5ABY - chains A and B; structure by X-ray diffraction, 1.95 A resolution.

[Chain A]
Protein: Eukaryotic translation initiation factor 4E-3
From: Caenorhabditis elegans
Reference sequence: O61955 (IF4E3_CAEEL); residue numbers follow UniProt; this construct covers 30-215
Sequence (190 residues; numbered 26 to 215; the number before each row is that of its first residue):
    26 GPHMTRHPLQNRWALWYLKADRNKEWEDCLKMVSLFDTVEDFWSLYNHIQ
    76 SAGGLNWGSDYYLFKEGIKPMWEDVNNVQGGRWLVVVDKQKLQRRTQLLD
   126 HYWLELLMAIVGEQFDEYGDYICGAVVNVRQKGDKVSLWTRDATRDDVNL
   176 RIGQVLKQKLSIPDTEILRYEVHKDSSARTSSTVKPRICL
Not modelled in the structure: 26-29, 203-209
Differences from the reference sequence: expression tag (26-29)
Swiss-Prot annotation at these positions:
  - mutagenesis: Val58 (V58A: Abolishes interaction with mxt; when associated with A-74), Ile74 (I74A: Abolishes interaction with mxt; when associated with A-74)

[Chain B]
Protein: 4E-binding protein mextli
From: Caenorhabditis elegans
Reference sequence: Q9XW13 (Q9XW13_CAEEL); residues 471-507 here = UniProt positions 471-507
Sequence (41 residues; row label = number of the first residue in the row):
   467 GPHMIRYNRDTLMTARDTKRAPIPDEMLQEINRVAPDILIA
Not modelled in the structure: 467-468
Differences from the reference sequence: expression tag (467-470)
Swiss-Prot annotation at these positions:
  - mutagenesis: Met493 (M493D: Reduced binding to ife-3), Ile497 (I497D: Reduced binding to ife-3; when associated with D-504), Ile504 (I504D: Reduced binding to ife-3; when associated with D-497)

[How chain A and chain B interact]
Residue-residue contacts - 54 pairs, chain A then chain B:
  His32(A) - Tyr473(B)
  Pro33(A) - Ile471(B)
  Pro33(A) - Tyr473(B)  hydrogen bond (backbone-side chain)
  Gln35(A) - His469(B)
  Gln35(A) - Met470(B)
  Gln35(A) - Ile471(B)  hydrogen bond (side chain-backbone)
  Tyr42(A) - Ala501(B)  hydrophobic
  Tyr42(A) - Asp503(B)  hydrogen bond
  Tyr42(A) - Ile504(B)
  Lys44(A) - Asp503(B)
  Lys56(A) - Val500(B)
  Met57(A) - Val500(B)
  Val58(A) - Glu496(B)
  Val58(A) - Ile497(B)  hydrophobic
  Val58(A) - Val500(B)  hydrophobic
  Ser59(A) - Met493(B)
  Val64(A) - Tyr473(B)  hydrophobic
  Val64(A) - Leu478(B)  hydrophobic
  Val64(A) - Ala481(B)  hydrophobic
  Glu65(A) - Lys485(B)
  Asp66(A) - Pro490(B)
  Asp66(A) - Met493(B)
  Trp68(A) - Leu478(B)  hydrogen bond (side chain-backbone)
  Trp68(A) - Arg482(B)
  Ser69(A) - Lys485(B)  hydrogen bond
  Ser69(A) - Ile489(B)
  Ser69(A) - Pro490(B)
  Leu70(A) - Met493(B)
  Leu70(A) - Ile497(B)  hydrophobic
  Tyr71(A) - Arg482(B)
  Asn72(A) - Arg482(B)  hydrogen bond
  His73(A) - Ile489(B)
  His73(A) - Ile504(B)
  His73(A) - Leu505(B)
  His73(A) - Ile506(B)  hydrogen bond (backbone-backbone)
  Ile74(A) - Ile504(B)
  Ile74(A) - Ile506(B)
  Gln75(A) - Ile504(B)  hydrogen bond (backbone-backbone)
  Gln75(A) - Ile506(B)
  Tyr86(A) - Ile504(B)
  Leu129(A) - Arg482(B)
  Glu130(A) - Arg475(B)  salt bridge
  Met133(A) - Arg475(B)
  Met133(A) - Leu478(B)
  Met133(A) - Met479(B)  hydrophobic
  Gly137(A) - Arg472(B)
  Gly137(A) - Tyr473(B)  hydrogen bond (backbone-backbone)
  Glu138(A) - Met470(B)
  Glu138(A) - Ile471(B)
  Glu138(A) - Arg472(B)  hydrogen bond (backbone-side chain)
  Gln139(A) - Arg472(B)
  Gln139(A) - Tyr473(B)  hydrogen bond (side chain-backbone)
  Gln139(A) - Asn474(B)
  Asp141(A) - Arg472(B)  hydrogen bond (backbone-side chain)
Other interface residues (no listed pair), chain A (31 interface residues in all): Leu34, Leu80, Val136
Other interface residues (no listed pair), chain B (24 interface residues in all): Pro488

[In short]
31 residues of chain A and 24 residues of chain B are in contact, with 12 hydrogen bonds and 1 salt bridge.
Polar pairs include Glu130(A)-Arg475(B), Pro33(A)-Tyr473(B) and Gln35(A)-Ile471(B). Curated annotation
(UniProt) lists 2 mutagenesis sites on chain A; 3 mutagenesis sites on chain B.
Chain A is Eukaryotic translation initiation factor 4E-3 and chain B is 4E-binding protein mextli, both from
Caenorhabditis elegans; the structure, Complex of C. elegans eIF4E-3 with the 4E-binding protein Mextli, was
determined by X-ray diffraction (same publication as 5ABV and 5ABX).
